2XSJ - chains B and D of the 6 polymer chains in the assembly; structure by X-ray diffraction, 2.50 A resolution.

Chain B:
Protein: Sulfite reductase beta subunit
Source organism: Desulfomicrobium norvegicum
Notes: EC 1.8.99.3
UniProt: Q93UT0 (Q93UT0_DESNO); residues 1-271 carry their UniProt numbers (271 of 386 residues fall inside the UniProt entry; the rest is not from it)
Amino-acid sequence (386 residues; each row starts with the number of its first residue):
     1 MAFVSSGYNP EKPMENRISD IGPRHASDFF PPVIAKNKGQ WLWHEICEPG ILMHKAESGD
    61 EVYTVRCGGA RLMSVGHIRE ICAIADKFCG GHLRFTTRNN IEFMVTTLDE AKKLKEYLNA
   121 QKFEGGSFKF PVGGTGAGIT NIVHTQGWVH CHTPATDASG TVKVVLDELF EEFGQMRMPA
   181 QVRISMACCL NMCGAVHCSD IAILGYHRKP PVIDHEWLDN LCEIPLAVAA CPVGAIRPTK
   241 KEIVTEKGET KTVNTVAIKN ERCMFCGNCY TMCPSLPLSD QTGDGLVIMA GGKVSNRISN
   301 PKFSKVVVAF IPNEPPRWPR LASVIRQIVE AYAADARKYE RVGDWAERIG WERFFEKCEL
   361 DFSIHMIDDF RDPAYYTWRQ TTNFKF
Unresolved in the structure: 1
Cystine bridges: C222-C273
Ion coordination: 4Fe-4S cluster Fe site 1: C151, C188, C189, C193; siroheme Fe: C193 (together with sulfite ion); 4Fe-4S cluster Fe site 2: C231, C263, C266, C269
Residues lining bound ligands:
  - 4Fe-4S cluster (SF4), molecule 1: T145, Q146, C151, T153, P154, A187, C188, C189, N191, M192, C193
  - 4Fe-4S cluster (SF4), molecule 2: P211, A230, C231, P232, V233, A235, I236, I258, C263, M264, F265, C266, G267, N268, C269, L278
  - siroheme (SRM), molecule 1: H44, I46, L52, H54, R66, R94, F95, T96, T97, R98, N100, E102, G134, T135, G136, T140, Q181, R183, C198, K293, V294, S295, R297, R341
  - siroheme (SRM), molecule 2: R71, H144, T145, Q146, H150, C151, H152, N191, M192, C193, G194, T271, M272
Reported in the primary citation:
  - 4Fe-4S cluster coordination: C193
  - siroheme coordination: C193
  - binding site for siroheme: H150

Chain D:
Protein: Sulfite reductase alpha subunit
Source organism: Desulfomicrobium norvegicum
Notes: EC 1.8.99.3
UniProt: Q93UT1 (Q93UT1_DESNO); residues 63-437 here correspond to UniProt positions 1-375 (UniProt number = residue number - 62)
Amino-acid sequence (437 residues; each row starts with the number of its first residue):
     1 MAKHATPLLD QLQSGPWPSF VADIKEEAER RHSNQDNVEY QIPVDVCDDL LGILELKYSD
    61 GTTHWKHGGI VGVFGYGGGV IGRYCDQPQM FPGVAHFHTV RVAQPAGMYY TTDFLKQLCD
   121 LWDMRGSGLT NMHGATGDIV LLGTTTPQLE EFYFELTHKM NNDLGGSGSN LRTPASCLGD
   181 SRCEWACYDA QELCYQMTQE YQDELHRPAF PYKFKFKFDG CPNGCVASIA RSDMSFIGTW
   241 RDDIRIDQEA VAAYVGGEIQ PNGGAHSGKD WGAFDIQKEV IDLCPTECMW MEDGKLQINN
   301 RECTRCMHCL NVMPRALRIG NDRGLSILVG AKAPILDGAQ MGSLLVPFIK VEDPYDEIKE
   361 IIEGIWEWWM EEGKNRERLG ELIKRQGLAK AIAAVGLTPV PQHVMEPRHN PYIFWKEKDV
   421 EGGWDRDIAD YRKHHQR
Unresolved in the structure: 1
Ion coordination: 4Fe-4S cluster Fe site 1: C177, C183, C221, C225; siroheme Fe near C225 (its only coordinating residue here); 4Fe-4S cluster Fe site 2: C284, C303, C306, C309
Residues lining bound ligands:
  - 4Fe-4S cluster (SF4), molecule 1: C177, L178, G179, C183, W185, A186, D219, G220, C221, N223, G224, C225
  - 4Fe-4S cluster (SF4), molecule 2: I244, C284, P285, T286, C288, M289, I298, C303, T304, R305, C306, M307, H308, C309, L310
  - sulfite ion (SO3): R101, T136, R172, K213, K215
  - siroheme (SRM), molecule 1: I81, R83, T99, R101, N131, G134, A135, T136, G137, D138, V140, Y212, K213, K215, K217, R231, K332, A333, P334, I335, R376, R378
  - siroheme (SRM), molecule 2: C177, L178, R182, C183, E184, W185, N223, G224, C225, R231, N262, N311
Reported in the primary citation:
  - binding site for sulfite ion: K213, K215
  - binding site for siroheme: R83, K217

Chain B / chain D interface:
Contacting residue pairs (139; chain B residue first):
  L190(B) - P411(D)  hydrophobic
  L190(B) - Y412(D)  hydrophobic
  M192(B) - P411(D)  hydrophobic
  L204(B) - P411(D)  hydrophobic
  Y206(B) - P411(D)  hydrogen bond (side chain-backbone)
  Y206(B) - Y412(D)
  Y206(B) - I413(D)  hydrogen bond (side chain-backbone)
  Y206(B) - W415(D)
  R208(B) - W415(D)
  R208(B) - D419(D)
  R208(B) - V420(D)
  R208(B) - W424(D)  hydrogen bond (backbone-side chain)
  K209(B) - V420(D)
  K209(B) - E421(D)  hydrogen bond (side chain-backbone)
  K209(B) - G423(D)
  K209(B) - W424(D)
  K209(B) - R426(D)
  P210(B) - W424(D)
  P210(B) - R426(D)  hydrogen bond (backbone-side chain)
  V212(B) - R426(D)
  V212(B) - D427(D)
  V212(B) - I428(D)
  I213(B) - I428(D)
  D214(B) - I428(D)
  D214(B) - R432(D)  salt bridge
  D214(B) - R437(D)  salt bridge
  W217(B) - R437(D)
  P232(B) - Y412(D)
  E246(B) - R437(D)  salt bridge
  N260(B) - W424(D)
  E261(B) - F414(D)
  E261(B) - W424(D)
  R262(B) - F414(D)
  C263(B) - F414(D)
  M264(B) - Y412(D)  hydrophobic
  M264(B) - I413(D)
  M264(B) - F414(D)  hydrophobic
  F265(B) - I413(D)
  F265(B) - W415(D)
  F265(B) - W424(D)  hydrophobic
  P277(B) - Y431(D)
  L278(B) - R426(D)  hydrogen bond (backbone-side chain)
  S279(B) - R426(D)  hydrogen bond (backbone-side chain)
  S279(B) - Y431(D)
  D280(B) - R426(D)  salt bridge
  T282(B) - E421(D)  hydrogen bond (side chain-backbone)
  M289(B) - H409(D)
  F303(B) - H409(D)
  S304(B) - H409(D)
  K305(B) - E406(D)
  K305(B) - P407(D)
  K305(B) - R408(D)
  K305(B) - H409(D)
  V306(B) - P407(D)
  V306(B) - R408(D)  hydrogen bond (backbone-backbone)
  A309(B) - W415(D)
  F310(B) - W415(D)  hydrophobic
  R337(B) - E287(D)  salt bridge
  W351(B) - M405(D)
  W351(B) - E406(D)
  W351(B) - P407(D)
  E352(B) - P401(D)
  E352(B) - Q402(D)
  R353(B) - R301(D)  hydrogen bond (side chain-backbone)
  R353(B) - E302(D)  salt bridge
  F355(B) - P407(D)  hydrophobic
  E356(B) - R301(D)  salt bridge
  F362(B) - P399(D)
  F362(B) - V400(D)
  F362(B) - P401(D)
  I364(B) - A389(D)  hydrophobic
  I364(B) - P399(D)
  H365(B) - R408(D)  hydrogen bond (backbone-side chain)
  H365(B) - I413(D)
  H365(B) - F414(D)
  H365(B) - W415(D)
  M366(B) - P407(D)
  M366(B) - R408(D)  hydrogen bond (backbone-backbone)
  I367(B) - L388(D)  hydrophobic
  I367(B) - I392(D)  hydrophobic
  I367(B) - P399(D)  hydrophobic
  I367(B) - V404(D)  hydrophobic
  I367(B) - R408(D)
  D368(B) - R408(D)
  D369(B) - R408(D)  salt bridge
  D369(B) - Y412(D)
  D369(B) - F414(D)
  F370(B) - Y412(D)  hydrophobic
  D372(B) - D337(D)
  D372(B) - K384(D)  salt bridge
  Y375(B) - Q340(D)
  Y375(B) - M341(D)  hydrogen bond (side chain-backbone)
  Y375(B) - S343(D)
  Y375(B) - K384(D)
  T377(B) - V404(D)
  T377(B) - M405(D)  hydrogen bond (backbone-backbone)
  T377(B) - E406(D)  hydrogen bond (backbone-backbone)
  W378(B) - S343(D)
  W378(B) - I383(D)  hydrophobic
  W378(B) - L388(D)  hydrophobic
  W378(B) - M405(D)
  R379(B) - G342(D)
  R379(B) - S343(D)
  R379(B) - L344(D)  hydrogen bond (backbone-backbone)
  R379(B) - P401(D)
  R379(B) - Q402(D)  hydrogen bond (side chain-backbone)
  R379(B) - H403(D)
  R379(B) - V404(D)  hydrogen bond (side chain-backbone)
  R379(B) - M405(D)
  Q380(B) - I229(D)
  Q380(B) - M341(D)
  Q380(B) - G342(D)
  Q380(B) - S343(D)  hydrogen bond
  T381(B) - I229(D)
  T381(B) - L328(D)
  T381(B) - M405(D)
  T382(B) - P222(D)
  T382(B) - I237(D)
  T382(B) - T304(D)
  T382(B) - R305(D)
  N383(B) - T304(D)  hydrogen bond
  N383(B) - C306(D)
  F384(B) - T304(D)
  F384(B) - R305(D)  hydrogen bond (backbone-side chain)
  F384(B) - S326(D)
  F384(B) - L344(D)  hydrophobic
  F384(B) - P347(D)
  F384(B) - Q402(D)
  K385(B) - T286(D)
  K385(B) - R301(D)
  K385(B) - E302(D)  salt bridge
  K385(B) - T304(D)
  K385(B) - R305(D)
  K385(B) - Q402(D)
  F386(B) - W240(D)
  F386(B) - R241(D)
  F386(B) - R305(D)
  F386(B) - F348(D)  hydrophobic
  F386(B) - Q402(D)
Interface residues without a listed pair, chain B (62 interface residues in all): V233, C266, P274, G283, S363
Interface residues without a listed pair, chain D (57 interface residues in all): C303, A339, G422

In short:
62 residues of chain B and 57 residues of chain D are in contact; the contacts include 21 hydrogen bonds and
10 salt bridges. Polar contacts include D214(B)-R432(D), D214(B)-R437(D) and E246(B)-R437(D). The paper
reports a binding site for siroheme at H150(B) and R83(D) among others; a binding site for sulfite ion at
K213(D) and K215(D).
Chain B is Sulfite reductase beta subunit and chain D is Sulfite reductase alpha subunit, both from
Desulfomicrobium norvegicum; the structure, Structure of desulforubidin from Desulfomicrobium norvegicum, was
determined by X-ray diffraction.
